PDB entry 6AJ0 | electron microscopy, 3.40 A resolution | chains C and D of the 4 polymer chains in the assembly

== Chain C ==
Protein: Capsid protein VP3
Organism: Enterovirus D68
Sequence (247 residues; each row starts with the number of its first residue):
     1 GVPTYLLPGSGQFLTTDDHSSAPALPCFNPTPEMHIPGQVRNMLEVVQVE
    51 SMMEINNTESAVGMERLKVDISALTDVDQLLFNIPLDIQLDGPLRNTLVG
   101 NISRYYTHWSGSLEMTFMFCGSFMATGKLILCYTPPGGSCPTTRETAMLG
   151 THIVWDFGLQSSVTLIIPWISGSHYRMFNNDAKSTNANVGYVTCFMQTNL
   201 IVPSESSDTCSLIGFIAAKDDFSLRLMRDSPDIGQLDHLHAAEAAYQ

== Chain D ==
Protein: Capsid protein VP4
Organism: Enterovirus D68
Reference sequence: E7FM39 (E7FM39_9ENTO); residues 1-69 here correspond to UniProt positions 5-73 (UniProt number = residue number + 4)
Sequence (69 residues; each row starts with the number of its first residue):
     1 MGAQVTRQQTGTHENANIATNGSHITYNQINFYKDSYAASASKQDFSQDP
    51 SKFTEPVVEGLKAGAPVLK
Unresolved in the structure: 1-27, 62-69

== How chain C and chain D interact ==
Contacting residue pairs (28):
  Asp18(C) with Ser40(D); Ala41(D), hydrogen bond (side chain-backbone); Lys43(D), salt bridge
  His19(C) with Ser40(D)
  Ser20(C) with Ile30(D); Tyr33(D); Ala38(D); Ser40(D)
  Ser21(C) with Tyr33(D); Ala38(D), hydrogen bond (backbone-backbone)
  Ala22(C) with Tyr33(D), hydrophobic
  Pro23(C) with Tyr33(D); Asp35(D); Tyr37(D); Ala38(D), hydrophobic
  Leu25(C) with Tyr37(D), hydrogen bond (backbone-side chain)
  Pro26(C) with Asp35(D)
  Cys27(C) with Asp35(D)
  Gln39(C) with Lys52(D)
  Arg41(C) with Asp45(D), salt bridge; Ser47(D), hydrogen bond
  Asn42(C) with Gln48(D)
  Glu45(C) with Gln48(D); Asp49(D); Phe53(D)
  Gln48(C) with Pro50(D); Thr54(D)
  Val49(C) with Phe53(D), hydrophobic
Other interface residues (no listed pair), chain C (16 interface residues in all): Ala24
Other interface residues (no listed pair), chain D (18 interface residues in all): Asn31, Ala39

== In short ==
16 residues of chain C and 18 residues of chain D are in contact; the contacts include 4 hydrogen bonds and 2
salt bridges. Polar pairs include Asp18(C)-Lys43(D), Arg41(C)-Asp45(D) and Asp18(C)-Ala41(D).
Chain C is Capsid protein VP3 and chain D is Capsid protein VP4, both from Enterovirus D68; the structure, The
structure of Enterovirus D68 mature virion, was determined by electron microscopy (same publication as 6AJ2
and 6AJ3).
